PDB entry 4PAQ | X-ray diffraction, 2.00 A resolution | chain A

Chain A:
Name: Guanine nucleotide-binding protein G(i) subunit alpha-1
Organism: Rattus norvegicus
Reference sequence: P10824 (GNAI1_RAT); residue numbers follow UniProt; this construct covers 1-354
Amino-acid sequence (354 residues; row label = number of the first residue in the row):
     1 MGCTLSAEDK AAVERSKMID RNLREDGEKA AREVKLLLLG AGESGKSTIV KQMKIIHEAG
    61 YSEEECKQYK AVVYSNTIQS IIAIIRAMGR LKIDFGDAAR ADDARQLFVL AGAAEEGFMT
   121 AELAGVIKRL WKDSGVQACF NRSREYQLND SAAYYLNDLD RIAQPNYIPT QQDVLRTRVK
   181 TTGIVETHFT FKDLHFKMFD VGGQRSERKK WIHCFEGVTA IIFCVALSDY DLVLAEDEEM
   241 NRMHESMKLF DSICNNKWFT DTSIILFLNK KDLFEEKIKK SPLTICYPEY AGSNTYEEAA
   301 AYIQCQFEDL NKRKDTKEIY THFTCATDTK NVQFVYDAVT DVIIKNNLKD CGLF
Disordered / not traced: 1-32, 349-354
Differences from the reference sequence: engineered mutation Y336 (Phe in P10824)
Bound ions: Mg2+: S47, T181 (together with GTP-gamma-S)
Ligand contacts: GTP-gamma-S (GSP; 5'-guanosine-diphosphate-monothiophosphate): A41, G42, E43, S44, G45, K46, S47, T48, D150, S151, L175, R176, T177, R178, V179, K180, T181, V201, G202, G203, Q204, N269, K270, D272, L273, T324, C325, A326, T327
Swiss-Prot annotation at these positions:
  - region: K35 to T48 (G1 motif), D173 to T181 (G2 motif), F196 to R205 (G3 motif), I265 to D272 (G4 motif), T324 to T329 (G5 motif)
  - binding site (GTP): E43 to T48, D150, S151, L175 to R178, D200 to Q204, N269 to D272, A326
  - binding site (Mg(2+)): S47, T181
  - lipidation: G2 (N-myristoyl glycine), C3 (S-palmitoyl cysteine)
What the authors report for this chain:
  - mutagenesis - F336Y (3.1-fold): decreased binding to Mg2+
  - mutagenesis - M53C/F189C, M53C/F189C/F196C, I56C/T329C, F189C/F196C, F336Y: increased catalytic activity on basal
  - mutagenesis - F191C, F336Y: decreased catalytic activity
  - mutagenesis - I265A, F267A, Y320C, H322A: unchanged catalytic activity
  - mutagenesis - F189C (5-fold): increased catalytic activity on basal state
  - mutagenesis - F191C: unchanged catalytic activity on basal state

Overview:
Bound to chain A: GTP-gamma-S. S47 and T181 form the Mg2+ site. From UniProt: 22 GTP-binding residues and
Mg2+-binding residues S47 and T181. From the paper: M53C/F189C, M53C/F189C/F196C and I56C/T329C, among others,
increase catalytic activity on basal; F191C and F336Y reduce catalytic activity; 11 substitutions were tested
in all.
Chain A is Guanine nucleotide-binding protein G(i) subunit alpha-1 (Rattus norvegicus); the structure, A
conserved phenylalanine as relay between the 5 helix and the GDP binding region of heterotrimeric ..., was
determined by X-ray diffraction (same publication as 4PAM, 4PAN and 4PAO).
